Entry 6WC5 (X-ray diffraction, 2.90 A resolution); this record covers chains F and I of the 5 polymer chains in the assembly.

[Chain F]
Molecule: Myocardin enhancer DNA
Sequence (22 nucleotides; each row starts with the number of its first residue; numbering starts at 0):
     0 CCACTATTTTAAGAAAGTGCTT
Disordered / not traced: 0

[Chain I]
Protein: Homeobox protein Nkx-2.5
Source organism: Homo sapiens
UniProt: P52952 (NKX25_HUMAN); residue numbers follow UniProt; this construct covers 140-196
Amino-acid sequence (57 residues; each row starts with the number of its first residue):
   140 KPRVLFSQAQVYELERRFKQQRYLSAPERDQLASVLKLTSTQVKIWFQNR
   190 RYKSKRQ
Disordered / not traced: 140-141
Sequence notes: conflict Ser193 (Cys in P52952)
Curated features (UniProtKB/Swiss-Prot):
  - natural variant: Arg142 (R142C: In ASD7), Leu144 (L144P: In ASD7), Arg161 (R161P: In CHNG5), Thr178 (T178M: In ASD7), Lys183 (K183E: In ASD7), Gln187 (Q187H: In ASD7), Asn188 (N188K: In ASD7), Arg189 (R189G: In ASD7), Arg190 (R190C: In ASD7), Tyr191 (Y191C: In ASD7), Lys192 (K192R: In ASD7; K192T: In ASD7), Lys194 (K194R: In ASD7)
Reported in the primary citation:
  - disease-associated variants - Q160P, L171P (citing earlier work)
  - post-translational modification sites: Ser164 (citing earlier work)
  - disease-associated variants - R142C: decreased binding to DNA (citing earlier work)

[Interface between chain F and chain I]
Contacting residue pairs - 8 pairs, chain F then chain I:
  DA13(F) - Leu144(I)  phosphate contact
  DA13(F) - Lys192(I)  salt bridge to the phosphate
  DA14(F) - Phe145(I)  hydrogen bond to the phosphate
  DA14(F) - Trp185(I)  hydrogen bond to the phosphate
  DA14(F) - Asn188(I)  base contact
  DA15(F) - Gln181(I)  hydrogen bond to the phosphate
  DA15(F) - Asn188(I)  hydrogen bond to the base
  DG16(F) - Arg142(I)  salt bridge to the phosphate
Also at the interface, not in a pair above, chain I (10 interface residues in all): Val143, Val150, Ile184

[Summary]
The interface between chain F and chain I involves 4 residues on one side and 10 on the other, with 4 hydrogen
bonds and 2 salt bridges. Among the polar pairs are DA15(F)-Asn188(I), DA14(F)-Phe145(I) and
DA14(F)-Trp185(I). From the paper: R142C of chain I reduces binding to DNA; a modification site at Ser164(I).
Here chain F is Myocardin enhancer DNA and chain I is Homeobox protein Nkx-2.5 (Homo sapiens). Entry 6WC5
(Crystal Structure of a Ternary MEF2B/NKX2-5/myocardin enhancer DNA Complex) was determined by X-ray
diffraction (same publication as 6WC2).
